PDB entry 4PW2 | X-ray diffraction, 1.90 A resolution | chain A

== Chain A ==
Molecule: D-glucuronyl C5 epimerase B
Organism: Danio rerio
Notes: EC 5.1.3.17
UniProt: Q6TS32 (Q6TS32_DANRE); numbering as in UniProt (aligned over 1-585)
Sequence (585 residues; numbered 1 to 585; the number before each row is that of its first residue):
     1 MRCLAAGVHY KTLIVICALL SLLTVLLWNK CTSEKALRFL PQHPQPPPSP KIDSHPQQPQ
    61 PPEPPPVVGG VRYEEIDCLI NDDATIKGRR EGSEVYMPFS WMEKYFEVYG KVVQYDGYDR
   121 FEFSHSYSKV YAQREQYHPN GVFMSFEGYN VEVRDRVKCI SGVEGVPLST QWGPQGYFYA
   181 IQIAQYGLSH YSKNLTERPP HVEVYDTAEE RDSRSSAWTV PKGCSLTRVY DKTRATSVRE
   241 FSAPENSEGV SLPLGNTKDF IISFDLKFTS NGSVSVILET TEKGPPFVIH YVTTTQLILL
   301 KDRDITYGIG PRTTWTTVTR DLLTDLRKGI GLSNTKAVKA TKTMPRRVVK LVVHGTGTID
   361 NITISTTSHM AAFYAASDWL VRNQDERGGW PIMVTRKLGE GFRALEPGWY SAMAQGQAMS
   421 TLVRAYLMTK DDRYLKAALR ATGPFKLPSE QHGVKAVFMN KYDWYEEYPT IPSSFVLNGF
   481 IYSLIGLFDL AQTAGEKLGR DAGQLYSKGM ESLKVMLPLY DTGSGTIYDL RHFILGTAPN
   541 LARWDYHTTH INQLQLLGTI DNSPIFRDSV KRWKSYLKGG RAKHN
Not modelled in the structure: 1-71, 212-215
From the paper describing this entry:
  - self-association interface (contacts with another copy of this molecule); pairs are residue here / residue on that copy: Arg89-Glu91 (salt bridge), Arg90-Asp119 (salt bridge), Tyr73, Tyr96, Met97, Trp101, Met102, Phe106, Phe121, Phe123, Phe458, Met459, Val515, Leu519, Thr522, Phe533
  - mutagenesis - Y149F, R154A, R156A, R396A, Y468A, Y468F, Y528A, Y528F, R531A, R543A, Y546A, Y546F, H584A, N585A: decreased catalytic activity
  - catalytic residues: Tyr468, Tyr528, Tyr546 (proposed by the authors, not directly observed)

== Summary ==
The paper reports catalytic residues Tyr468, Tyr528 and Tyr546; Y149F, R154A and R156A, among others, reduce
catalytic activity; 14 substitutions were tested in all.
Chain A is D-glucuronyl C5 epimerase B (Danio rerio); the structure, Crystal structure of D-glucuronyl C5
epimerase, was determined by X-ray diffraction.
